PDB entry 6XXE | electron microscopy, 3.49 A resolution | chains A and B of the 16 polymer chains in the assembly

== Chain A (and B) ==
Protein: Uncharacterized protein
Organism: Thermus thermophilus (strain HB27 / ATCC BAA-163 / DSM 7039)
Notes: chain B of this document is another copy of the same molecule, construct and numbering; everything in this record applies to it too
UniProtKB: Q72GL2 (Q72GL2_THET2); residues 1-111 here correspond to UniProt positions 6-116 (UniProt number = residue number + 5)
Chain sequence (111 residues; numbered 1 to 111; the number before each row is that of its first residue):
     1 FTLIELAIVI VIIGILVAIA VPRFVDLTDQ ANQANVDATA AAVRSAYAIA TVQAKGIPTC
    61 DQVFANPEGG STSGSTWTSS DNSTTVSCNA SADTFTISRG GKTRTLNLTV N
Disulfides: Cys-60/Cys-88
Swiss-Prot annotation at these positions:
  - modified residue: Phe-1 (N-methylphenylalanine)
Reported in the primary citation:
  - contacts within the chain: Asp-37/Arg-104, Asp-81/Arg-99
  - self-association interface (contacts with another copy of this molecule); pairs are residue here / residue on that copy: Glu-68/Arg-23 (salt bridge)
  - post-translational modification sites: Ser-73

== Interface between chain A and chain B ==
Contacting residue pairs - 7 pairs, chain A then chain B:
  Ala-48(A) / Leu-3(B)  hydrophobic
  Ile-49(A) / Leu-3(B)  hydrophobic
  Thr-51(A) / Ile-4(B)
  Thr-51(A) / Ala-7(B)
  Val-52(A) / Leu-3(B)  hydrophobic
  Val-52(A) / Ala-7(B)  hydrophobic
  Lys-55(A) / Val-11(B)
Also at the interface, not in a pair above, chain A (7 interface residues in all): Tyr-47, Gly-56
Also at the interface, not in a pair above, chain B (5 interface residues in all): Ile-10

== In short ==
Chain A and chain B form an interface of 7 and 5 residues respectively. The paper reports a modification site
at Ser-73(A); a self-association interface involving Glu-68(A).
Both chains are Uncharacterized protein (Thermus thermophilus (strain HB27 / ATCC BAA-163 / DSM 7039)). Entry
6XXE (CryoEM structure of the type IV pilin PilA5 from Thermus thermophilus) was determined by electron
microscopy (same publication as 6XXD).
